7TTR - chains C and P of the 7 polymer chains in the assembly; structure by electron microscopy, 2.96 A resolution.

# Chain C
Name: Caseinolytic peptidase B protein homolog
Organism: Homo sapiens
Notes: EC 3.6.1.-
UniProt: Q9H078 (CLPB_HUMAN); numbering as in UniProt (aligned over 127-707)
Amino-acid sequence (584 residues; each row starts with the number of its first residue):
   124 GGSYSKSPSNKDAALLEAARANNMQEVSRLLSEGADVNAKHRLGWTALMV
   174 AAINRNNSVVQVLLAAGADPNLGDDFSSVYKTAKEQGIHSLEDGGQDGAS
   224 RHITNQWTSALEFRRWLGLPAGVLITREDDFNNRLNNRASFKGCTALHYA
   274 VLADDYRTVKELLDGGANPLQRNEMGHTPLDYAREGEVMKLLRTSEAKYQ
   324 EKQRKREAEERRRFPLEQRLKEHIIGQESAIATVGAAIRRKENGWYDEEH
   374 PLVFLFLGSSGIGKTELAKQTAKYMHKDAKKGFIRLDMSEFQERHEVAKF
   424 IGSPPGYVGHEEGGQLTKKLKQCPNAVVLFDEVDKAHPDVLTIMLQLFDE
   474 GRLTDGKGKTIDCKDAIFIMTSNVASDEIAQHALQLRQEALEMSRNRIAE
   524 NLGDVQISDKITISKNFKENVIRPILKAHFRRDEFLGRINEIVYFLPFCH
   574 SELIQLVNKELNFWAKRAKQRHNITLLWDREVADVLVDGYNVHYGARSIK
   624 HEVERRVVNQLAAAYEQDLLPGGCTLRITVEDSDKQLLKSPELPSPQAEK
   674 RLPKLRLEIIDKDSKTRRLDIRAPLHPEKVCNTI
Not modelled in the structure: 124-326, 516-535, 674-707
Construct notes: expression tag (124-126)
Curated features (UniProtKB/Swiss-Prot):
  - region: Leu507 to Thr535 (Regulatory)
  - binding site (ATP): His346, Ile348, Ser383, Gly384, Ile385, Gly386, Lys387, Thr388, Glu455, Asn496, Arg561, Arg620
  - modified residue: Lys589 (N6-acetyllysine)
Residues lining bound ligands:
  - ATP-gamma-S (AGS; phosphothiophosphoric acid-adenylate ester), molecule 1: His346, Ile347, Ile348, Ser382, Ser383, Gly384, Ile385, Gly386, Lys387, Thr388, Glu389, Glu455, Phe571, Leu579, Lys582, Ala619, Arg620
  - ATP-gamma-S (AGS), molecule 2: His373, Asp472, Glu557, Arg561
Reported in the primary citation:
  - binding site for Beta-casein (chain P): Arg417, His418, Gly429 to Gly432
  - mutagenesis - Y430A: decreased catalytic activity (ATPase activity) (citing earlier work)
  - mutagenesis - Y430A: abolished catalytic activity (disaggregase activity) (citing earlier work)
  - mutagenesis - V431G: decreased catalytic activity (ATPase activity)
  - mutagenesis - V431G: abolished catalytic activity (disaggregase activity)
  - binding site for ATP-gamma-S: Lys387, Thr388, Glu455, Asn496, Glu557, Arg561, Arg620
  - self-association interface (contacts with another copy of this molecule); pairs are residue here / residue on that copy: Arg408-Arg475, Arg408
  - disease-associated variants - T268M, A269T, Y272C, T388K, M411I, C486R, N496K, E501K, E557K, R561G, A591V, R620C, R628C, R650P (citing earlier work)
  - disease-associated variants - R408G, R475Q, N496K, R561G, A591V, R620C: decreased catalytic activity (disaggregase activity) (citing earlier work)

# Chain P
Name: Beta-casein
UniProt: T1T0C1 (T1T0C1_BOVIN); residues 1-224 here = UniProt positions 1-224
Amino-acid sequence (224 residues; row label = number of the first residue in the row; X marks 14 residues of unknown identity (built as UNK)):
     1 XXXXXXXXXXXXXXARELEELNVPGEIVESLSSSEESITRINKKIEKFQS
    51 EEQQQTEDELQDKIHPFAQTQSLVYPFPGPIPNSLPQNIPPLTQTPVVVP
   101 PFLQPEVMGVSKVKGAMAPKHKEMPFPKYPVEPLTESQSLTLTDVENLHL
   151 PLPLLQSWMHQPHQPLPPTVMFPPQSVLSLSQSKVLPVPQKAVPYPQRDM
   201 PIQAFLLYQEPVLGPVRGPFPIIV
Not modelled in the structure: 15-224
Construct notes: conflict UNK_1 (Met in T1T0C1), UNK_2 (Lys in T1T0C1), UNK_3 (Val in T1T0C1), UNK_4 (Leu in T1T0C1), UNK_5 (Ile in T1T0C1), UNK_6 (Leu in T1T0C1), UNK_7 (Ala in T1T0C1), UNK_8 (Cys in T1T0C1), UNK_9 (Leu in T1T0C1), UNK_10 (Val in T1T0C1), UNK_11 (Ala in T1T0C1), UNK_12 (Leu in T1T0C1), UNK_13 (Ala in T1T0C1), UNK_14 (Leu in T1T0C1)

# How chain C and chain P interact
Interface residues of chain C (facing chain P), 4 residues: His418, Gly429, Tyr430, Val431

# Overview
Chain C and chain P make no direct contact in this assembly. Bound to chain C: ATP-gamma-S. The paper reports
a binding site for ATP-gamma-S at Lys387(C), Thr388(C) and Glu455(C) among others; R408G, R475Q and N496K of
chain C, among others, reduce catalytic activity (disaggregase activity); 8 substitutions were tested in all.
Here chain C is Caseinolytic peptidase B protein homolog (Homo sapiens) and chain P is Beta-casein. Entry 7TTR
(Skd3_ATPyS_FITC-casein Hexamer, AAA+ only) was determined by electron microscopy (same publication as 7TTS).
